PDB entry 5DID | X-ray diffraction, 2.24 A resolution | chains B and D of the 4 polymer chains in the assembly

== Chain B ==
Name: Estrogen receptor
Source organism: Homo sapiens
Reference sequence: P03372 (ESR1_HUMAN); residues 298-554 here = UniProt positions 298-554
Sequence (257 residues; each row starts with the number of its first residue):
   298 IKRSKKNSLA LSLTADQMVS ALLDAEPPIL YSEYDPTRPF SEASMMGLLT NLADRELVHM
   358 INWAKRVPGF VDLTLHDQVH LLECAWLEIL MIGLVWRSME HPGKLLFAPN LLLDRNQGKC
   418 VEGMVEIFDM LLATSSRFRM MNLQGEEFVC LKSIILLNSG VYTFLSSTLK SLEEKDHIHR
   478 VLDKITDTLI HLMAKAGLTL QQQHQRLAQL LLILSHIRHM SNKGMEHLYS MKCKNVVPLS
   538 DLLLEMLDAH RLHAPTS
Disordered / not traced: 298-304, 550-554
Sequence notes: engineered mutation Ser537 (Tyr in P03372)
Ligand contacts: 5CK ((1S,3aR,5S,7aS)-5-(2,3-difluoro-4-hydroxyphenyl)-7a-methyloctahydro-1H-inden-1-ol): Met343, Leu346, Thr347, Leu349, Ala350, Glu353, Leu384, Leu387, Met388, Leu391, Arg394, Phe404, Met421, Ile424, Leu428, Gly521, His524, Leu525

== Chain D ==
Name: Nuclear receptor coactivator 2
Reference sequence: Q15596 (NCOA2_HUMAN); residues 686-699 here = UniProt positions 686-699
Sequence (14 residues; each row starts with the number of its first residue):
   686 KHKILHRLLQ DSSS
Disordered / not traced: 686, 697-699

== Chain B / chain D interface ==
Residue-residue contacts (20):
  Ile358(B) with Leu690(D), hydrophobic; Leu693(D), hydrophobic; Leu694(D), hydrophobic
  Lys362(B) with Leu693(D), hydrogen bond (side chain-backbone); Leu694(D); Asp696(D), hydrogen bond (side chain-backbone)
  Leu372(B) with His691(D); Leu694(D), hydrophobic
  Gln375(B) with Leu694(D)
  Val376(B) with Leu690(D); His691(D); Leu694(D), hydrophobic
  Leu379(B) with Leu694(D), hydrophobic
  Glu380(B) with Lys688(D), salt bridge; Leu690(D)
  Asp538(B) with Ile689(D)
  Leu539(B) with Ile689(D), hydrophobic
  Glu542(B) with Lys688(D); Ile689(D), hydrogen bond (side chain-backbone); Leu690(D)
Also at the interface, not in a pair above, chain B (14 interface residues in all): Val355, Asn359, Phe367, Met543
Also at the interface, not in a pair above, chain D (8 interface residues in all): Gln695

== Summary ==
Chain B and chain D form an interface of 14 and 8 residues respectively; the contacts include 3 hydrogen bonds
and 1 salt bridge. Polar pairs include Glu380(B)-Lys688(D), Lys362(B)-Leu693(D) and Lys362(B)-Asp696(D). Chain
B binds compound 5CK.
Here chain B is Estrogen receptor (Homo sapiens) and chain D is Nuclear receptor coactivator 2. Entry 5DID
(Crystal Structure of the ER-alpha Ligand-binding Domain in complex with a difluoro-substituted A-CD ring
estrogen derivative ...) was determined by X-ray diffraction, deposited together with 4ZN7, 4ZNH, 4ZNS, 4ZNT,
4ZNU, 4ZNV and 50 further entries.
